7CLR - chains g and h of the 52 polymer chains in the assembly; structure by electron microscopy, 3.50 A resolution.

# Chain g (and h)
Molecule: Flagellar P-ring protein
From: Salmonella enterica subsp. enterica serovar Typhimurium
Notes: chain h of this document is another copy of the same molecule, construct and numbering; everything in this record applies to it too
Reference sequence: A0A0F7J5J5 (A0A0F7J5J5_SALTM); residues -18 to 346 here correspond to UniProt positions 1-365 (UniProt number = residue number + 19)
Sequence (365 residues; each row starts with the number of its first residue; numbers below 1 keep their minus sign (Met-18 is residue -18)):
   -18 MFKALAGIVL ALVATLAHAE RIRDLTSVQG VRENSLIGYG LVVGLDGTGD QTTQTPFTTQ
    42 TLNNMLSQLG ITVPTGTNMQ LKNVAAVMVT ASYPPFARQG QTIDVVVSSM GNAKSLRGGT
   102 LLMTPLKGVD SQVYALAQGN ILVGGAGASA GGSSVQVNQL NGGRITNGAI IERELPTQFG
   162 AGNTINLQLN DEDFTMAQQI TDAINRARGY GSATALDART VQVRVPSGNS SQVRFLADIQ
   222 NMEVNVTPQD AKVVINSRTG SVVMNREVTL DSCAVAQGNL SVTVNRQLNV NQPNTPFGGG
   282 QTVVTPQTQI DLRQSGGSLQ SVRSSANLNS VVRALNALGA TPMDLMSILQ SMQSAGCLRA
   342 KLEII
Unresolved in the structure: -18 to 0, 127-137, 265-296
Disulfide bonds: Cys254-Cys338
From the paper describing this entry:
  - mutagenesis - K63A/K95D, K63D/K95A, K63D/K95D: decreased stability

# Chain g / chain h interface
Residue-residue contacts (133):
  Arg13(g) - Gly81(h)
  Arg13(g) - Ile151(h)
  Arg13(g) - Ile152(h)  hydrogen bond (side chain-backbone)
  Glu14(g) - Ile151(h)
  Ser16(g) - Met104(h)
  Ser16(g) - Gln119(h)
  Leu17(g) - Met104(h)
  Leu17(g) - Gln119(h)
  Ile18(g) - Leu103(h)  hydrophobic
  Ile18(g) - Met104(h)
  Tyr20(g) - Leu50(h)  hydrophobic
  Gln35(g) - Asn59(h)
  Gln35(g) - Met60(h)
  Gln35(g) - Gln61(h)  hydrogen bond
  Pro37(g) - Thr58(h)
  Pro37(g) - Met60(h)
  Phe38(g) - Val54(h)  hydrophobic
  Phe38(g) - Met60(h)  hydrophobic
  Gln41(g) - Thr53(h)  hydrogen bond (side chain-backbone)
  Gln41(g) - Val54(h)
  Gln41(g) - Pro55(h)
  Thr42(g) - Ile52(h)
  Met69(g) - Met46(h)  hydrophobic
  Met69(g) - Leu50(h)  hydrophobic
  Thr71(g) - Gln119(h)
  Ala72(g) - Gln119(h)
  Val87(g) - Asn121(h)
  Ser89(g) - Val24(h)
  Ser89(g) - Gly25(h)
  Ser89(g) - Thr101(h)  hydrogen bond
  Ser90(g) - Val24(h)
  Ser90(g) - Gly25(h)  hydrogen bond (backbone-backbone)
  Ser90(g) - Asn64(h)  hydrogen bond
  Met91(g) - Leu43(h)  hydrophobic
  Gly92(g) - Leu62(h)
  Gly92(g) - Lys63(h)  hydrogen bond (backbone-backbone)
  Gly92(g) - Asn64(h)  hydrogen bond (backbone-backbone)
  Gly92(g) - Val65(h)
  Asn93(g) - Gln61(h)  hydrogen bond (side chain-backbone)
  Asn93(g) - Asn64(h)
  Ala94(g) - Asn64(h)
  Lys108(g) - Met104(h)
  Val110(g) - Met104(h)  hydrophobic
  Val110(g) - Leu117(h)  hydrophobic
  Ser112(g) - Gln49(h)  hydrogen bond
  Gln140(g) - Gly25(h)  hydrogen bond (side chain-backbone)
  Gln140(g) - Leu26(h)
  Gln140(g) - Asp27(h)  hydrogen bond
  Gln140(g) - Arg98(h)  hydrogen bond (side chain-backbone)
  Gln140(g) - Gly99(h)  hydrogen bond (side chain-backbone)
  Leu141(g) - Asp27(h)  hydrogen bond (backbone-side chain)
  Asn142(g) - Gly25(h)
  Asn142(g) - Leu26(h)  hydrogen bond (side chain-backbone)
  Asn142(g) - Asp27(h)  hydrogen bond
  Asn142(g) - Asn64(h)
  Gln169(g) - Arg79(h)
  Gln169(g) - Gln80(h)
  Gln169(g) - Gln82(h)
  Leu170(g) - Gln82(h)  hydrogen bond (backbone-side chain)
  Glu173(g) - Pro75(h)
  Glu173(g) - Pro76(h)
  Asp174(g) - Arg4(h)  salt bridge
  Asp174(g) - Gln221(h)
  Phe175(g) - Leu217(h)  hydrophobic
  Phe175(g) - Ala218(h)
  Phe175(g) - Gln221(h)
  Thr176(g) - Ala218(h)
  Thr176(g) - Gln221(h)
  Thr176(g) - Asn222(h)  hydrogen bond
  Gln179(g) - Val214(h)
  Gln179(g) - Arg215(h)  hydrogen bond
  Gln179(g) - Ala218(h)
  Asp183(g) - Arg215(h)  salt bridge
  Ala196(g) - Ser211(h)
  Ala196(g) - Val214(h)  hydrophobic
  Leu197(g) - Phe160(h)
  Leu197(g) - Asn210(h)
  Leu197(g) - Val214(h)
  Asp198(g) - Phe77(h)
  Asp198(g) - Arg79(h)  salt bridge
  Arg200(g) - Pro75(h)
  Arg200(g) - Pro76(h)
  Arg200(g) - Phe77(h)
  Arg200(g) - Gln82(h)  hydrogen bond
  Thr201(g) - Arg79(h)  hydrogen bond
  Pro229(g) - Glu1(h)
  Gln230(g) - Arg4(h)
  Asp231(g) - Arg4(h)
  Asp231(g) - Asp5(h)
  Ala232(g) - Asp5(h)  hydrogen bond (backbone-side chain)
  Arg239(g) - Asn139(h)  hydrogen bond (backbone-side chain)
  Arg239(g) - Gln140(h)  hydrogen bond (backbone-backbone)
  Arg239(g) - Gly143(h)
  Arg239(g) - Gly144(h)
  Arg239(g) - Arg145(h)
  Thr240(g) - Asn139(h)  hydrogen bond (backbone-side chain)
  Glu248(g) - Glu1(h)
  Ser253(g) - Arg247(h)  hydrogen bond
  Ser253(g) - Leu309(h)
  Cys254(g) - Met245(h)
  Cys254(g) - Leu309(h)  hydrophobic
  Ala255(g) - Val243(h)
  Ala255(g) - Val244(h)
  Ala255(g) - Met245(h)  hydrogen bond (backbone-backbone)
  Ala255(g) - Val313(h)  hydrophobic
  Val256(g) - Val243(h)
  Ala257(g) - Ser242(h)
  Ala257(g) - Val243(h)  hydrogen bond (backbone-backbone)
  Gln258(g) - Thr240(h)
  Gln258(g) - Gly241(h)
  Gln258(g) - Ser242(h)
  Gln258(g) - Pro323(h)
  Gly259(g) - Gly241(h)
  Gly259(g) - Pro323(h)
  Gly298(g) - Asn317(h)
  Ser299(g) - Asn317(h)  hydrogen bond (backbone-side chain)
  Ser299(g) - Ala321(h)  hydrogen bond (side chain-backbone)
  Leu300(g) - Val313(h)  hydrophobic
  Leu300(g) - Asn317(h)  hydrogen bond (backbone-side chain)
  Leu300(g) - Leu326(h)  hydrophobic
  Ser328(g) - Thr240(h)
  Ser332(g) - Asn237(h)
  Ser332(g) - Ser242(h)  hydrogen bond
  Ser332(g) - Val244(h)
  Ser335(g) - Lys233(h)  hydrogen bond (backbone-side chain)
  Ser335(g) - Val235(h)
  Ser335(g) - Ile346(h)
  Ala336(g) - Lys233(h)
  Ala336(g) - Val235(h)  hydrophobic
  Ala336(g) - Val244(h)  hydrophobic
  Arg340(g) - Arg2(h)
  Arg340(g) - Leu6(h)
  Ile346(g) - Arg145(h)
Interface residues without a listed pair, chain g (76 interface residues in all): Thr36, Gly109, Asn139, Gly143, Thr195, Ala199, Gly241, Thr250, Ser302, Ser305, Ile329, Gln331, Met333
Interface residues without a listed pair, chain h (83 interface residues in all): Val9, Val12, Leu47, Ala78, Val87, Gly125, Glu153, Asn246, Asn310, Leu316

# Summary
The interface between chain g and chain h involves 76 residues on one side and 83 on the other, with 34
hydrogen bonds and 3 salt bridges. Polar contacts include Asp174(g)-Arg4(h), Asp183(g)-Arg215(h) and
Asp198(g)-Arg79(h). From the paper: K63A/K95D, K63D/K95A and K63D/K95D of chain g reduce stability.
Chain g and chain h are both Flagellar P-ring protein (Salmonella enterica subsp. enterica serovar
Typhimurium); the structure, CryoEM structure of S.typhimurium flagellar LP ring, was determined by electron
microscopy.
